7CTM - chain A; structure by X-ray diffraction, 1.85 A resolution.

Chain A:
Protein: Alpha-glucosidase, putative
From: Thermotoga maritima (strain ATCC 43589 / MSB8 / DSM 3109 / JCM 10099)
UniProt: Q9WZL1 (Q9WZL1_THEMA); numbering as in UniProt (aligned over 1-471)
Sequence (483 residues; row label = number of the first residue in the row; numbers below 1 keep their minus sign (Met-11 is residue -11)):
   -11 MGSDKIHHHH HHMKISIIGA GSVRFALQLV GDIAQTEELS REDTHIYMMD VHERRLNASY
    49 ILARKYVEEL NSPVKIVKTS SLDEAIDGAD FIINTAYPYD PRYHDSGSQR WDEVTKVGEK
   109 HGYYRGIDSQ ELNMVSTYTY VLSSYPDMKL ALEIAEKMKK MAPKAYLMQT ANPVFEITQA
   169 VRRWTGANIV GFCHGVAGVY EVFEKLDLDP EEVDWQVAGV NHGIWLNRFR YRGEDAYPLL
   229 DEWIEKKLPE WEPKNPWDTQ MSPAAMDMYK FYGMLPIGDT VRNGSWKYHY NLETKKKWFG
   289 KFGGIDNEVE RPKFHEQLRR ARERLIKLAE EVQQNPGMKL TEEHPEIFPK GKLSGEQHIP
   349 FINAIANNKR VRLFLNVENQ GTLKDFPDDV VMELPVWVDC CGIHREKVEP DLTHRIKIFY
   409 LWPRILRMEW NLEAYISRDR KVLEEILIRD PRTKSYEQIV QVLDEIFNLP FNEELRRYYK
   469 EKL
Unresolved in the structure: -11 to -1, 469-471
Construct notes: initiating methionine (-11); expression tag (-10 to 0)
Modified residues: Cys181 (3-sulfinoalanine; CSD)
Disulfides: Cys388-Cys389
Residues lining bound ligands:
  - beta-D-glucopyranuronic acid (BDP): Arg12, Val123, Ser124, Thr125, Tyr126, Asn160, Cys181, His210, Trp245, Asp267, Arg270, Arg299, Phe302
  - NADH (NAI; 1,4-dihydronicotinamide adenine dinucleotide): Ile6, Gly7, Gly9, Ser10, Val11, Arg12, Phe13, Met37, Asp38, Val39, His40, Arg43, Thr83, Ala84, Tyr85, Pro86, Tyr87, Ser94, Gly95, Thr125, Leu138, Thr158, Ala159, Asn160, Val162, Phe180, Cys181, Leu306, Arg310, Glu344
From the paper describing this entry:
  - conformationally variable residues (side-chain flip): Val11, Arg12, Phe13
  - binding site for beta-D-glucopyranuronic acid: Arg12, Thr125, Asn160, Cys181, His210, Asp267, Arg270, Arg299
  - binding site for NADH: Arg12, Phe13, Asn160
  - catalytic residues: Asp267
  - mutagenesis - R12A, R12K, T125D, N160A, C181A, D267A, R270A, R270K, R299A, R299F, R299W: abolished catalytic activity
  - post-translational modification sites: Cys181
  - contacts within the chain: Asp267-Arg270 (salt bridge), Arg270-Asp294 (salt bridge)
  - specificity-determining residues: Arg12, Thr125, Arg270, Arg299

Summary:
Ligands of chain A: NADH and beta-D-glucopyranuronic acid. From the paper: the catalytic residue Asp267; R12A,
R12K and T125D, among others, abolish catalytic activity; 11 substitutions were tested in all.
Chain A is Alpha-glucosidase, putative (Thermotoga maritima (strain ATCC 43589 / MSB8 / DSM 3109 / JCM
10099)); the structure, Crystal structure of Thermotoga maritima alpha-glucuronidase (TM0752) in complex with
NADH and D-glucuronic acid, was determined by X-ray diffraction (same publication as 7CTD and 7CTL).
